PDB entry 7NNP | electron microscopy, 3.20 A resolution | chains D and B of the 4 polymer chains in the assembly

# Chain D
Protein: Potassium-transporting ATPase KdpF subunit
Organism: Escherichia coli
UniProtKB: P36937 (KDPF_ECOLI); numbering as in UniProt (aligned over 1-27)
Chain sequence (27 residues; each row starts with the number of its first residue):
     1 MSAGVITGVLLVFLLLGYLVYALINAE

# Chain B
Protein: Potassium-transporting ATPase ATP-binding subunit
Organism: Escherichia coli
Notes: EC 7.2.2.6
UniProtKB: A0A024L5I2 (A0A024L5I2_ECOLX); residue numbers follow UniProt; this construct covers 1-682
Chain sequence (682 residues; each row starts with the number of its first residue):
     1 MSRKQLALFEPTLVVQALKEAVKKLNPQAQWRNPVMFIVWIGSLLTTCIS
    51 IAMASGAMPGNALFSAAISGWLWITVLFANFAEALAEGRSKAQANSLKGV
   101 KKTAFARKLREPKYGAAADKVPADQLRKGDIVLVEAGDIIPCDGEVIEGG
   151 ASVDESAITGEAAPVIRESGGDFASVTGGTRILSDWLVIECSVNPGETFL
   201 DRMIAMVEGAQRRKTPNEIALTILLIALTIVFLLATATLWPFSAWGGNAV
   251 SVTVLVALLVCLIPTTIGGLLSAIGVAGMSRMLGANVIATSGRAVEAAGD
   301 VDVLLLDKTGTITLGNRQASEFIPAQGVDEKTLADAAQLASLADETPEGR
   351 SIVILAKQRFNLRERDVQSLHATFVPFTAQSRMSGINIDNRMIRKGSVDA
   401 IRRHVEANGGHFPTDVDQKVDQVARQGATPLVVVEGSRVLGVIALKDIVK
   451 GGIKERFAQLRKMGIKTVMITGDNRLTAAAIAAEAGVDDFLAEATPEAKL
   501 ALIRQYQAEGRLVAMTGDGTNDAPALAQADVAVAMNSGTQAAKEAGNMVD
   551 LDSNPTKLIEVVHIGKQMLMTRGSLTTFSIANDVAKYFAIIPAAFAATYP
   601 QLNALNIMCLHSPDSAILSAVIFNALIIVFLIPLALKGVSYKPLTASAML
   651 RRNLWIYGLGGLLVPFIGIKVIDLLLTVCGLV
Construct notes: engineered mutation A162 (Ser in A0A024L5I2)
Bound ions: rubidium ion: I263, N624
Residues lining bound ligands: AMP-PCP (ACP; phosphomethylphosphonic acid adenylate ester): D172, D307, K308, T309, R317, D344, T346, E348, G349, F377, R382, M383, S384, K395, G396, S397, T429, L431, T471, G472, D473, K499, D518, G519, N521, D522
From the paper describing this entry:
  - binding site for cardiolipin: R651
  - catalytic residues: D307 (citing earlier work)
  - mutagenesis - L228R: unchanged catalytic activity
  - mutagenesis - F232A: increased catalytic activity

# Interface between chain D and chain B
Contacting residue pairs - 25 pairs, chain D then chain B:
  V5(D) with W240(B), hydrophobic
  L11(D) with L45(B), hydrophobic
  V12(D) with A237(B), hydrophobic
  L15(D) with I38(B), hydrophobic; I41(B), hydrophobic; L233(B), hydrophobic
  L16(D) with I230(B), hydrophobic; L233(B), hydrophobic; L234(B), hydrophobic
  Y18(D) with W31(B), hydrogen bond (side chain-backbone); N33(B); P34(B); F37(B), hydrophobic
  L19(D) with P34(B), hydrophobic; I226(B); I230(B), hydrophobic; L233(B), hydrophobic
  Y21(D) with W31(B), hydrophobic
  A22(D) with P34(B), hydrophobic; I226(B)
  L23(D) with I223(B); I226(B), hydrophobic; A227(B)
  E27(D) with W31(B); R32(B)
Also at the interface, not in a pair above, chain D (13 interface residues in all): V20, A26
Also at the interface, not in a pair above, chain B (19 interface residues in all): Q30, I219, T229

# In short
13 residues of chain D and 19 residues of chain B are in contact, with 1 hydrogen bond. Its one
hydrogen-bonded contact is Y18(D)-W31(B). Chain B binds AMP-PCP. I263(B) and N624(B) form the rubidium ion
site. From the paper: the catalytic residue D307(B); F232A of chain B increases catalytic activity.
Chain D is Potassium-transporting ATPase KdpF subunit and chain B is Potassium-transporting ATPase ATP-binding
subunit, both from Escherichia coli; the structure, Rb-loaded cryo-EM structure of the E1-ATP KdpFABC complex,
was determined by electron microscopy together with 7NNL from the same study.
